Entry 8QN8 (electron microscopy, 3.14 A resolution); this record covers chains C and E of the 8 polymer chains in the assembly.

== Chain C ==
Molecule: DNA-directed RNA polymerase subunit beta
Source organism: Mycolicibacterium smegmatis MC2 155
Notes: EC 2.7.7.6
UniProt: P60281 (RPOB_MYCS2); numbering as in UniProt (aligned over 1-1169)
Sequence (1169 residues; numbered 1 to 1169; the number before each row is that of its first residue):
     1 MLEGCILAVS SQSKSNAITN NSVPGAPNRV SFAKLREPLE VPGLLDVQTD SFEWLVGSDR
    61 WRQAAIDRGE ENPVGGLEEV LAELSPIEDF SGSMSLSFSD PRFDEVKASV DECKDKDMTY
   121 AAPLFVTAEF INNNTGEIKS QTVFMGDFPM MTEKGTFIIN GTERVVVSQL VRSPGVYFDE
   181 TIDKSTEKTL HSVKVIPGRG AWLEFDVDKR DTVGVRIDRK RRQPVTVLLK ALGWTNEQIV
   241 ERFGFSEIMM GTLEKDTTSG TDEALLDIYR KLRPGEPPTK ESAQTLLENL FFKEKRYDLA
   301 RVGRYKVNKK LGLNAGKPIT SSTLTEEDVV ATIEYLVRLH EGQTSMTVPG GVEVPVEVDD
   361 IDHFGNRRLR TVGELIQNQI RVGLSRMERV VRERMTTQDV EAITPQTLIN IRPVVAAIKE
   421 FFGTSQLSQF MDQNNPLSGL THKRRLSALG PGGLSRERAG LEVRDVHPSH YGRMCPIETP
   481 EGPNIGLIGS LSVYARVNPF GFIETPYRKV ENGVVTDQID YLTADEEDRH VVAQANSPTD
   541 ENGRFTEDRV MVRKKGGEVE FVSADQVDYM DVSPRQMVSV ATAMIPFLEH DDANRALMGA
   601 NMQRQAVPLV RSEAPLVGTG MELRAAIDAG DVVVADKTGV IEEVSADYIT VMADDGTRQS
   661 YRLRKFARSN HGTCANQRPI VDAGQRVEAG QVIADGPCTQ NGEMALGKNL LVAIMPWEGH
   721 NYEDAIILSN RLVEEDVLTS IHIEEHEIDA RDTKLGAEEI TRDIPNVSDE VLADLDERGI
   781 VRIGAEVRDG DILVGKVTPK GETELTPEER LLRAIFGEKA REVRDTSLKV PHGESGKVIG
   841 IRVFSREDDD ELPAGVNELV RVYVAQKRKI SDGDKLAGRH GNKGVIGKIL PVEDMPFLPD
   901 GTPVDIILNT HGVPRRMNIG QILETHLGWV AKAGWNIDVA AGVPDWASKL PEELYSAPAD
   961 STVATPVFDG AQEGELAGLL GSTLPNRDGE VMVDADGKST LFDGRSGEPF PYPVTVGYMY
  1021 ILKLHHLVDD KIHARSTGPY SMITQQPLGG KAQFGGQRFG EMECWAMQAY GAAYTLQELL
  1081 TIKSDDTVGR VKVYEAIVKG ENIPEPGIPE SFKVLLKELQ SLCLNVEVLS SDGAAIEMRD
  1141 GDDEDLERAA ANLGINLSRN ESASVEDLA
Not modelled in the structure: 1-21, 801-821, 1132-1169
Swiss-Prot annotation at these positions:
  - mutagenesis: Q429 (Q429K/L: Rifampicin (Rif) resistant), D432 (D432V: Rifampicin (Rif) resistant; D432Y: Rifampicin (Rif) resistant; RbpA no longer rescues transcription in the presence of Rif. Decreased affinity for Rif, no change in affinity for RbpA), H442 (H442D/L/P/R/Y: Rifampicin (Rif) resistant), R445 (R445L/P: Rifampicin (Rif) resistant), S447 (S447L/P/W: Rifampicin (Rif) resistant; RbpA no longer rescues transcription in the presence of Rif, decreased affinity for Rif, no change in affinity for RbpA; tested in the Leu mutation), L449 (L449P: Rifampicin (Rif) resistant)

== Chain E ==
Molecule: DNA-directed RNA polymerase subunit omega
Source organism: Mycolicibacterium smegmatis MC2 155
Notes: EC 2.7.7.6
UniProt: A0QWT1 (RPOZ_MYCS2); residue numbers follow UniProt; this construct covers 1-107
Sequence (107 residues; numbered 1 to 107; the number before each row is that of its first residue):
     1 MSTPHADAQL NAADDLGIDS SAASAYDTPL GITNPPIDEL LSRASSKYAL VIYAAKRARQ
    61 INDYYNQLGD GILEYVGPLV EPGLQEKPLS IALREIHGDL LEHTEGE
Not modelled in the structure: 1-23, 68-74

== Chain C / chain E interface ==
Pairs across the interface (9; chain C residue first):
  Y1070(C) with Y48(E)
  G1071(C) with Y48(E)
  Y1074(C) with I52(E), hydrophobic
  G1100(C) with N66(E), hydrogen bond (backbone-side chain)
  E1101(C) with N66(E)
  N1102(C) with R59(E); N62(E); D63(E), hydrogen bond
  I1103(C) with R59(E), hydrogen bond (backbone-side chain)
Interface residues without a listed pair, chain C (8 interface residues in all): P1104

== Overview ==
8 residues of chain C and 6 residues of chain E are in contact; the contacts include 3 hydrogen bonds. Polar
pairs include G1100(C)-N66(E), N1102(C)-D63(E) and I1103(C)-R59(E). UniProt lists 6 mutagenesis sites on chain
C.
Chain C is DNA-directed RNA polymerase subunit beta and chain E is DNA-directed RNA polymerase subunit omega,
both from Mycolicibacterium smegmatis MC2 155; the structure, Mycobacterium smegmatis RNA polymerase in
complex with HelD, SigA and RbpA in State II, was determined by electron microscopy (same publication as 8Q3I,
8QTI, 8QU6, 8R2M, 8R3M, 8R6P and 8R6R).
